6F4W - chains A and F of the 6 polymer chains in the assembly; structure by X-ray diffraction, 2.29 A resolution.

Chain A (and F):
Molecule: Purine nucleoside phosphorylase DeoD-type
Organism: Helicobacter pylori
Notes: EC 2.4.2.1; chain F of this document is another copy of the same molecule, construct and numbering; everything in this record applies to it too
Reference sequence: P56463 (DEOD_HELPY); residue numbers follow UniProt; this construct covers 1-233
Sequence (233 residues; each row starts with the number of its first residue):
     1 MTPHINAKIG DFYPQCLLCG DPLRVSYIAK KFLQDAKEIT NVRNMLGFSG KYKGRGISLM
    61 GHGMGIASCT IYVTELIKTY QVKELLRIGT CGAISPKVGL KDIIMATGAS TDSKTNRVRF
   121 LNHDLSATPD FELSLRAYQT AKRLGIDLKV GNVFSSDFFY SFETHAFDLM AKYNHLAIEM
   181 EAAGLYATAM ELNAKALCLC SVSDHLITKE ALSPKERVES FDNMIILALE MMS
Ligand contacts: FMC ((1S)-1-(7-amino-1H-pyrazolo[4,3-d]pyrimidin-3-yl)-1,4-anhydro-D-ribitol): G63, M64, R87, T90, C91, G92, F159, I178, E179, M180, E181, S203, D204, L206
Curated features (UniProtKB/Swiss-Prot):
  - active site: D204 (Proton donor)
  - binding site (a purine D-ribonucleoside): H4, E179 to E181, S203, D204
  - binding site (phosphate): G20, R24, R43, R87 to T90
  - site: R217 (Important for catalytic activity)

Chain A / chain F interface:
Residue-residue contacts - 84 pairs, chain A then chain F:
  K97(A) - N193(F)  hydrogen bond
  M105(A) - F131(F)  hydrophobic
  T107(A) - T128(F)
  T107(A) - F131(F)
  G108(A) - S126(F)
  A109(A) - S126(F)
  S110(A) - F120(F)
  S110(A) - D124(F)
  S110(A) - L125(F)
  S110(A) - S126(F)  hydrogen bond (side chain-backbone)
  T111(A) - H123(F)
  T111(A) - D124(F)  hydrogen bond (backbone-backbone)
  D112(A) - H123(F)
  N116(A) - D124(F)
  R117(A) - R117(F)
  R117(A) - N122(F)  hydrogen bond (side chain-backbone)
  R117(A) - H123(F)  hydrogen bond (side chain-backbone)
  R117(A) - D124(F)  salt bridge
  R119(A) - L169(F)
  R119(A) - Y173(F)  hydrogen bond
  F120(A) - S110(F)
  F120(A) - F154(F)  hydrophobic
  F120(A) - L169(F)  hydrophobic
  F120(A) - M170(F)  hydrophobic
  F120(A) - H175(F)
  L121(A) - A166(F)  hydrophobic
  N122(A) - R117(F)  hydrogen bond (backbone-side chain)
  H123(A) - T111(F)
  H123(A) - D112(F)
  H123(A) - R117(F)  hydrogen bond (backbone-side chain)
  H123(A) - E163(F)  salt bridge
  D124(A) - S110(F)  hydrogen bond (backbone-side chain)
  D124(A) - T111(F)  hydrogen bond (backbone-backbone)
  D124(A) - N116(F)
  D124(A) - R117(F)  salt bridge
  L125(A) - S110(F)
  L125(A) - H175(F)
  S126(A) - G108(F)
  S126(A) - A109(F)
  S126(A) - S110(F)  hydrogen bond (backbone-side chain)
  S126(A) - S126(F)  hydrogen bond
  S126(A) - A127(F)  hydrogen bond (side chain-backbone)
  S126(A) - T128(F)
  S126(A) - N152(F)  hydrogen bond (backbone-side chain)
  A127(A) - S126(F)  hydrogen bond (backbone-side chain)
  T128(A) - T107(F)
  T128(A) - G108(F)
  T128(A) - T128(F)
  T128(A) - N152(F)  hydrogen bond
  F131(A) - M105(F)  hydrophobic
  F131(A) - T107(F)
  F131(A) - S134(F)
  F131(A) - Y138(F)  hydrophobic
  F131(A) - V150(F)  hydrophobic
  S134(A) - F131(F)
  L135(A) - L135(F)  hydrophobic
  L135(A) - Y138(F)  hydrophobic
  Y138(A) - F131(F)  hydrophobic
  Y138(A) - L135(F)
  V150(A) - F131(F)  hydrophobic
  N152(A) - S126(F)  hydrogen bond (side chain-backbone)
  N152(A) - T128(F)  hydrogen bond
  N152(A) - M190(F)
  F154(A) - F120(F)  hydrophobic
  E163(A) - H123(F)  salt bridge
  A166(A) - L121(F)  hydrophobic
  L169(A) - R119(F)
  L169(A) - L121(F)  hydrophobic
  M170(A) - F120(F)  hydrophobic
  K172(A) - M190(F)
  K172(A) - E191(F)
  Y173(A) - R119(F)  hydrogen bond
  Y173(A) - A187(F)
  Y173(A) - M190(F)
  Y173(A) - E191(F)
  H175(A) - F120(F)
  H175(A) - L125(F)
  A187(A) - Y173(F)
  M190(A) - N152(F)
  M190(A) - K172(F)
  M190(A) - Y173(F)
  E191(A) - K172(F)
  E191(A) - Y173(F)
  N193(A) - K97(F)
Interface residues without a listed pair, chain A (39 interface residues in all): S113
Interface residues without a listed pair, chain F (39 interface residues in all): S113

Overview:
The chain A/chain F interface involves 39 residues from each chain; the contacts include 19 hydrogen bonds and
4 salt bridges. Polar contacts include R117(A)-D124(F), H123(A)-E163(F) and K97(A)-N193(F). Bound to chain A:
compound FMC.
Both chains are Purine nucleoside phosphorylase DeoD-type (Helicobacter pylori). Entry 6F4W (Crystal structure
of H. pylori purine nucleoside phosphorylase in complex with formycin A) was determined by X-ray diffraction
(same publication as 6F4X, 6F52, 6F5A, 6F5I and 5LU0).
